PDB entry 1O6P | X-ray diffraction, 2.80 A resolution | chains A and E of the 3 polymer chains in the assembly

Chain A:
Protein: Importin beta-1 subunit
Source organism: Homo sapiens
Notes: fragment: importin beta-1 subunit, residues 1-442
UniProtKB: Q14974 (IMB1_HUMAN); numbering as in UniProt (aligned over 1-442)
Amino-acid sequence (442 residues; each row starts with the number of its first residue):
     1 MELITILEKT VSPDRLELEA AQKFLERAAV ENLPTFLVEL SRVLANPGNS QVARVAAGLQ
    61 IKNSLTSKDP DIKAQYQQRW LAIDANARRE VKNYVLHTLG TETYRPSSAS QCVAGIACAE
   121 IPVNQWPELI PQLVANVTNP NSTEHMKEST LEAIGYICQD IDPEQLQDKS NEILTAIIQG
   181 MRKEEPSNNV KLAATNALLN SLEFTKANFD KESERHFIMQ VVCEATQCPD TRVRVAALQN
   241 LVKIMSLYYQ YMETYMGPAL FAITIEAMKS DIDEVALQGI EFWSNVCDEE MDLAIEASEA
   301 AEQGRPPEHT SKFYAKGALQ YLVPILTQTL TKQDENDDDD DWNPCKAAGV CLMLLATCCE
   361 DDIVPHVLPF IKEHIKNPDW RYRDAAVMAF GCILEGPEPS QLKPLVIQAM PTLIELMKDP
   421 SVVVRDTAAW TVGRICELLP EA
Unresolved in the structure: 442
Differences from the reference sequence: conflict His97 (Gln in Q14974)

Chain E:
Protein: Synthetic glfg peptide
Amino-acid sequence (9 residues; each row starts with the number of its first residue):
    31 DSGGLFGSK
Unresolved in the structure: 31-34, 39

Interface between chain A and chain E:
Residue-residue contacts (13; chain A residue first):
  Asn171(A) with Phe36(E), hydrogen bond (side chain-backbone); Gly37(E)
  Leu174(A) with Phe36(E), hydrophobic
  Thr175(A) with Leu35(E); Phe36(E)
  Asn208(A) with Phe36(E)
  Lys211(A) with Gly37(E); Ser38(E)
  Glu214(A) with Phe36(E); Gly37(E), hydrogen bond (side chain-backbone); Ser38(E)
  Phe217(A) with Phe36(E), hydrophobic
  Ile218(A) with Phe36(E), hydrophobic
Interface residues without a listed pair, chain A (9 interface residues in all): Ile178

Overview:
9 residues of chain A face 4 of chain E across their interface; the contacts include 2 hydrogen bonds. Among
the polar pairs are Asn171(A)-Phe36(E) and Glu214(A)-Gly37(E).
Chain A is Importin beta-1 subunit (Homo sapiens) and chain E is Synthetic glfg peptide; the structure,
Importin Beta bound to a GLFG Nucleoporin peptide, was determined by X-ray diffraction, deposited together
with 1O6O.
